Entry 9K9L (electron microscopy, 3.66 A resolution); this record covers chains G and J of the 10 polymer chains in the assembly.

[Chain G]
Name: Histone H3-like centromeric protein A
Source organism: Homo sapiens
UniProtKB: P49450 (CENPA_HUMAN); numbering as in UniProt (aligned over 1-140)
Sequence (143 residues; numbered -2 to 140; the number before each row is that of its first residue; numbers below 1 keep their minus sign (Gly-2 is residue -2)):
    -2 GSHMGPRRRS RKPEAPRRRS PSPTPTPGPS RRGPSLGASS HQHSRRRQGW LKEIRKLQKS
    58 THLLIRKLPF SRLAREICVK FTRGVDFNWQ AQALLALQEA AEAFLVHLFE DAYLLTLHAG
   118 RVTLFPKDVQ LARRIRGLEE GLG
Unresolved in the structure: -2 to 58, 135-140
Sequence notes: expression tag (-2 to 0)
Swiss-Prot annotation at these positions:
  - region: Gln39 to Leu54 (Important for flexibility of DNA ends that protrude from nucleosomes)
  - modified residue: Gly2 (N,N,N-trimethylglycine), Ser7 (Phosphoserine), Ser17 (Phosphoserine), Ser19 (Phosphoserine), Ser27 (Phosphoserine), Ser68 (Phosphoserine)
  - mutagenesis: Ser7 (S7A: Induces a delay at the terminal stage of cytokinesis and chromosome misalignment during mitosis due to a defect in kinetochore attachment to microtubules), Ser17 (S17A: Impaired mitotic chromosome congression and chromosome segregation; when associated with A-19), Ser19 (S19A: Impaired mitotic chromosome congression and chromosome segregation; when associated with A-17), Ser68 (S68A: No effect on interaction with HJURP. Impairs localization at centromeres; S68E/Q: Impairs interaction with HJURP, association with chromatin and localization at centromeres), Arg80 to Gly81 (Impairs retention at centromeres, but not targeting to centromeres), His104 (H104G: Reduces location at centromeres. Abolishes location at centromeres; when associated with C-112), Leu112 (L112C: No effect on location at centromeres. Abolishes location at centromeres; when associated with G-104)

[Chain J]
Molecule: Widom601 DNA RV
Source organism: synthetic construct
Sequence (145 nucleotides; each row starts with the number of its first residue; numbers below 1 keep their minus sign (DA-74 is residue -74)):
   -74 ATCGATGTAT ATATCTGACA CGTGCCTGGA GACTAGGGAG TAATCCCCTT GGCGGTTAAA
   -14 ACGCGGGGGA CAGCGCGTAC GTGCGTTTAA GCGGTGCTAG AGCTGTCTAC GACCAATTGA
    46 GCGGCCTCGG CACCGGGATT CTGAT
Unresolved in the structure: -74 to -60, 62-70

[Interface between chain G and chain J]
Contacting residue pairs (8; chain G residue first):
  Arg63(G) with DA-14(J), hydrogen bond to the phosphate; DC-13(J), salt bridge to the phosphate
  Lys64(G) with DC-13(J), hydrogen bond to the phosphate; DG-12(J), salt bridge to the phosphate
  Leu65(G) with DA-14(J), phosphate contact; DC-13(J), hydrogen bond to the phosphate
  Pro66(G) with DA-14(J), phosphate contact
  Arg69(G) with DA-14(J), salt bridge to the phosphate
Interface residues without a listed pair, chain G (6 interface residues in all): Asn85
Interface residues without a listed pair, chain J (4 interface residues in all): DC-4

[Overview]
6 residues of chain G and 4 residues of chain J are in contact, with 3 hydrogen bonds and 3 salt bridges.
Among the polar pairs are Arg63(G)-DA-14(J), Lys64(G)-DC-13(J) and Leu65(G)-DC-13(J). UniProt lists 8
mutagenesis sites on chain G.
Chain G is Histone H3-like centromeric protein A (Homo sapiens) and chain J is Widom601 DNA RV (synthetic
construct); the structure, Cryo-EM structure of the human CENP-A-H4 octasome, was determined by electron
microscopy.
